PDB entry 4A3H | X-ray diffraction, 1.65 A resolution | chain A

[Chain A]
Name: Protein (endoglucanase)
From: Bacillus agaradhaerens
Notes: EC 3.2.1.4; fragment: catalytic core domain only
UniProt: P06565 (GUN2_BACS4); residues 1-303 here correspond to UniProt positions 27-329 (UniProt number = residue number + 26)
Amino-acid sequence (303 residues; numbered 1 to 303; the number before each row is that of its first residue):
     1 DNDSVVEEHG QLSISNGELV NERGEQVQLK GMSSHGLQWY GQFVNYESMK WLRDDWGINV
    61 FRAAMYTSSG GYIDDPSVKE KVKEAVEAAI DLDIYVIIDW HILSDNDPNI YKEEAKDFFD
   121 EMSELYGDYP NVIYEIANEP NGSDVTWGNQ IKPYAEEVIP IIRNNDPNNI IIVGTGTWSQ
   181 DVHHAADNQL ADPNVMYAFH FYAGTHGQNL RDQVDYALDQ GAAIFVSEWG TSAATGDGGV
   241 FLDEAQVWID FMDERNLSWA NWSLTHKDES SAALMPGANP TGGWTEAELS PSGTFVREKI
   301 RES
Disordered / not traced: 1-3
Construct notes: conflict Asn2 (Asp28 in P06565), Asp3 (Tyr29 in P06565), Glu22 (Asp48 in P06565), Gln26 (Pro52 in P06565), Asn59 (Thr85 in P06565), Asp74 (Glu100 in P06565), Asp93 (Gly119 in P06565), Gly148 (Asp174 in P06565), Ile161 (Val187 in P06565), Ala191 (Thr217 in P06565), Ala233 (Glu259 in P06565), Asn279 (Ser305 in P06565)
Curated features (UniProtKB/Swiss-Prot):
  - active site: Glu139 (Proton donor), Glu228 (Nucleophile)
  - binding site (substrate): His35, Trp39, Tyr40, Tyr66, His101, Tyr202, Ala234, Thr235, Trp262, Lys267 to Glu269
Ligand contacts: DCB (2,4-dinitrophenyl-2-deoxy-2-fluoro-beta-D-cellobioside): His35, Trp39, Tyr66, His101, Leu103, Asn138, Glu139, Trp178, Gln180, Tyr202, Glu228, Ala234, Thr235, Gly236, Trp262, Lys267, Glu269, Ser271

[In short]
Bound to chain A: compound DCB. UniProt lists active-site residues Glu139 and Glu228 and 12 substrate-binding
residues.
Chain A is Protein (endoglucanase) (Bacillus agaradhaerens); the structure, 2',4'
dinitrophenyl-2-deoxy-2-fluro-B-D-cellobioside complex of the endoglucanase CEL5A from bacillus agaradhaerens
at 1.6 A resolution, was determined by X-ray diffraction together with 7A3H, 5A3H, 6A3H and 3A3H from the same
study.
